4X6M - chain A; structure by X-ray diffraction, 2.40 A resolution.

[Chain A]
Molecule: Coagulation factor XI, light chain
Source organism: Homo sapiens
Notes: EC 3.4.21.27
UniProt: P03951 (FA11_HUMAN); the construct lacks a stretch of the UniProt sequence and is renumbered around it, so the offset changes along the chain: 16-36 = UniProt 388-408; 37-58 = UniProt 411-432; 59-65 = UniProt 435-441; 66-143 = UniProt 444-521; 3 more segments
Chain sequence (244 residues; row label = number of the first residue in the row; note: 1 number in that range is skipped by the numbering (no residue carries it; nothing is unmodelled there); a row labelled like 36A-36B holds insertion residues (36A, then the next letters in order)):
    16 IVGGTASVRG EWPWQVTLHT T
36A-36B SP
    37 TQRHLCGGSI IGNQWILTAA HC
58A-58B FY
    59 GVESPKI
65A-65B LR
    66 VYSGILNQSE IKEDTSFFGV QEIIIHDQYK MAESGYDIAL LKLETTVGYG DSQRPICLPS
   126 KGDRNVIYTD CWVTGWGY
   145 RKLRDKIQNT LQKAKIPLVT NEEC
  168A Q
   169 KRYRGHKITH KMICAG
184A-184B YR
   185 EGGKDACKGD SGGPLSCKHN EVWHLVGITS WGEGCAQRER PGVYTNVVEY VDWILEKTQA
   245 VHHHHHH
Unresolved in the structure: 246-251
Construct notes: engineered mutation Gly-113 (Asn491 in P03951), Gly-115 (Thr493 in P03951); expression tag (246-251)
Disulfide bonds: Cys-42/Cys-58, Cys-136/Cys-201, Cys-168/Cys-182, Cys-191/Cys-219
Small-molecule neighbours: 3Y3 (1-{(1S)-1-[4-(3-amino-1H-indazol-6-yl)-5-chloro-1H-imidazol-2-yl]-2-phenylethyl}-3-[2-(aminomethyl)-5-chlorobenzyl]urea): Arg-39, His-40, Leu-41, Cys-42, His-57, Cys-58, Tyr-143, Ile-151, Asp-189, Ala-190, Cys-191, Lys-192, Gly-193, Asp-194, Ser-195, Thr-213, Ser-214, Trp-215, Gly-216, Gly-218, Cys-219, Gly-226, Val-227, Tyr-228
Swiss-Prot annotation at these positions:
  - active site (Charge relay system): His-57, Asp-102, Ser-195
  - binding site (heparin): Lys-169 to Arg-172
  - glycosylation: Asn-72 (N-linked (GlcNAc...) (complex) asparagine)

[Overview]
Chain A binds compound 3Y3. Curated annotation (UniProt) lists 3 active-site residues and 4 heparin-binding
residues.
Chain A is Coagulation factor XI, light chain (Homo sapiens); the structure, FACTOR XIA IN COMPLEX WITH THE
INHIBITOR
1-{(1S)-1-[4-(3-amino-1H-indazol-6-yl)-5-chloro-1H-imidazol-2-yl]-2-phenylethyl}-3-[2-(aminomethyl)-5-chlorobenzyl]urea,
was determined by X-ray diffraction (same publication as 4X6N, 4X6O and 4X6P).
